PDB entry 7QDZ | electron microscopy, 3.60 A resolution | chains A and E of the 5 polymer chains in the assembly

== Chain A ==
Molecule: Helicase SKI2W
Source organism: Homo sapiens
Notes: EC 3.6.4.-
Reference sequence: Q15477 (SKIV2_HUMAN); numbering as in UniProt (aligned over 1-1246)
Sequence (1246 residues; row label = number of the first residue in the row):
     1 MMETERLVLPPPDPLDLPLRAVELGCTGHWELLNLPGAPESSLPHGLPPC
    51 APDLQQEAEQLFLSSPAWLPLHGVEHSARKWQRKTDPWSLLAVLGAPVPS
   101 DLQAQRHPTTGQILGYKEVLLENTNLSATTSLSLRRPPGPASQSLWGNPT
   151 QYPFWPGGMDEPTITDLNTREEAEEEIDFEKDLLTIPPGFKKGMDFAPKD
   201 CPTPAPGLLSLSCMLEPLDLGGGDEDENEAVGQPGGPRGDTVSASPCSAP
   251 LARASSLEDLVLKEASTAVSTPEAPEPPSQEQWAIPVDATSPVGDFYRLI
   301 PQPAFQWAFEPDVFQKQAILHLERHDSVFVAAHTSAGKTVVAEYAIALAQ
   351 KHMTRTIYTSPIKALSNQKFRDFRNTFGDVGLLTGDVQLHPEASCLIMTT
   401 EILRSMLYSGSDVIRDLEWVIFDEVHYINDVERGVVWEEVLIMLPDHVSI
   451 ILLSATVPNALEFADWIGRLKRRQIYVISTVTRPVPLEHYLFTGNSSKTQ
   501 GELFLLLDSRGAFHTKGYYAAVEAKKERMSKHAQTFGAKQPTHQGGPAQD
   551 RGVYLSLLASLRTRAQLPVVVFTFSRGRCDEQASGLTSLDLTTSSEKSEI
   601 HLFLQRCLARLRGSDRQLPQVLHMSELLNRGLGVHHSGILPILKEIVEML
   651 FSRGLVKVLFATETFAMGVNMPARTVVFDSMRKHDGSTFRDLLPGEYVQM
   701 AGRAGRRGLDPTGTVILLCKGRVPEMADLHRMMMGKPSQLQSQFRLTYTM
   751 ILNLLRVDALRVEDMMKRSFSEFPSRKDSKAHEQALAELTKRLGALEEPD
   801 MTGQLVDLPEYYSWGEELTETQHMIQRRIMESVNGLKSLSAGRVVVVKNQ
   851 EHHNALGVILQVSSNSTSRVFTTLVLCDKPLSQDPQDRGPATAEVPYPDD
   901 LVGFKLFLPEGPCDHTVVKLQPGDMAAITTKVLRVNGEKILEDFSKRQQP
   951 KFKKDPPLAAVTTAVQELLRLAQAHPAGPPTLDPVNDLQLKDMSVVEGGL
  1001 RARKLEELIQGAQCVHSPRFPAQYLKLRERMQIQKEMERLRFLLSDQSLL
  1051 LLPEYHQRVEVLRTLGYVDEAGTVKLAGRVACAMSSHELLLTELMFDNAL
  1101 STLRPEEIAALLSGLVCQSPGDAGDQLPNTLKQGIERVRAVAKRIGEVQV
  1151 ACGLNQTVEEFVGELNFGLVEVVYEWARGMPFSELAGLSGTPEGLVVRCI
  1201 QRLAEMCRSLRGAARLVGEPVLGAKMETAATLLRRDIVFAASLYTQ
Disordered / not traced: 202-204, 210-250, 264-280, 530-545
UniProt features mapped onto this chain:
  - motif: Asp-423 to His-426 (DEVH box)
  - binding site (ATP): Ala-332 to Thr-339
  - modified residue (Phosphoserine): Ser-245, Ser-256
  - natural variant: Leu-183 (L183V: In a breast cancer sample), Val-341 (V341G: In THES2), Met-765 (M765I: In a colorectal cancer sample)
  - mutagenesis: Glu-424 (E424Q: Abolished helicase activity)
What the authors report for this chain:
  - disease-associated variants - R888DEL (proposed by the authors, not directly observed)
  - disease-associated variants - E438K, W466G, R483C, Q1034DEL (citing earlier work)
  - mutagenesis - E424Q: abolished catalytic activity
  - disease-associated variants - V341G: abolished catalytic activity
  - disease-associated variants - A332P, E438K, R483C: decreased catalytic activity (proposed by the authors, not directly observed)

== Chain E ==
Molecule: 6-nt RNA strand
Sequence (6 nucleotides; numbered 1 to 6; the number before each row is that of its first residue):
     1 UUUUUU

== Interface between chain A and chain E ==
Residue-residue contacts (32):
  Trp-146(A) with U6(E), phosphate contact
  Pro-361(A) with U5(E), sugar contact
  Lys-363(A) with U5(E), hydrogen bond to the phosphate; U6(E), phosphate contact
  Thr-384(A) with U6(E), phosphate contact
  Gly-385(A) with U6(E), hydrogen bond to the phosphate
  Thr-399(A) with U6(E), phosphate contact
  Glu-401(A) with U5(E), hydrogen bond to the sugar; U6(E), sugar contact
  Arg-433(A) with U4(E), hydrogen bond to the sugar; U5(E), hydrogen bond to the sugar
  Phe-574(A) with U2(E), sugar contact
  Ser-575(A) with U1(E), hydrogen bond to the phosphate; U2(E), sugar contact
  Arg-576(A) with U2(E), salt bridge to the phosphate; U3(E), salt bridge to the phosphate
  Ser-637(A) with U3(E), hydrogen bond to the phosphate
  Glu-663(A) with U2(E), hydrogen bond to the sugar; U3(E), sugar contact
  Thr-664(A) with U3(E), sugar contact; U4(E), phosphate contact
  Met-667(A) with U3(E), phosphate contact; U4(E), sugar contact
  Lys-683(A) with U2(E), hydrogen bond to the sugar
  His-684(A) with U1(E), hydrogen bond to the base; U2(E), base contact
  Asp-685(A) with U2(E), base contact
  Phe-689(A) with U1(E), base contact
  Ser-1085(A) with U6(E), sugar contact
  Gln-1118(A) with U4(E), hydrogen bond to the base
  Arg-1198(A) with U5(E), salt bridge to the phosphate
  Arg-1202(A) with U5(E), salt bridge to the phosphate
Also at the interface, not in a pair above, chain A (29 interface residues in all): Ile-362, Ala-364, Ile-402, Glu-432, Thr-662, Ser-1086

== Summary ==
The interface between chain A and chain E involves 29 residues on one side and 6 on the other, with 11
hydrogen bonds and 4 salt bridges. Polar contacts include His-684(A)/U1(E), Gln-1118(A)/U4(E) and
Glu-401(A)/U5(E). From the paper: A332P, E438K and R483C of chain A reduce catalytic activity; E424Q and V341G
of chain A abolish catalytic activity.
Chain A is Helicase SKI2W (Homo sapiens) and chain E is a 6-nt RNA strand; the structure, 80S-bound human SKI
complex in the closed state, was determined by electron microscopy, deposited together with 7QDY, 7QE0, 7QDR
and 7QDS.
